Entry 8XVE (electron microscopy, 3.00 A resolution); this record covers chains A and R of the 6 polymer chains in the assembly.

== Chain A ==
Name: Isoform Gnas-2 of Guanine nucleotide-binding protein G(s) subunit alpha isoforms short
Source organism: Homo sapiens
Chain sequence (261 residues; numbered -7 to 384; 131 numbers in that range are skipped by the numbering (no residue carries them; nothing is unmodelled there); the number before each row is that of its first residue; numbers below 1 keep their minus sign (His-7 is residue -7)):
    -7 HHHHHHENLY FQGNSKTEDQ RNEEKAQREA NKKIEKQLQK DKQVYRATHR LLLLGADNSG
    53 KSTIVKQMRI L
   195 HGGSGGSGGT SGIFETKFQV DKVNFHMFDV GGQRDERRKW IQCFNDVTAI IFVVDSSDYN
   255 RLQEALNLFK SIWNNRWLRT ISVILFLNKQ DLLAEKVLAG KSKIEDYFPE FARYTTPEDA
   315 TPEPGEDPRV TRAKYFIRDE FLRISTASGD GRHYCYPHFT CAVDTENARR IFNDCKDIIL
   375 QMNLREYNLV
Unresolved in the structure: -7 to 8, 195-205

== Chain R ==
Name: Exo-alpha-sialidase, Endothelin receptor type B
Source organism: Clostridium perfringens
Notes: EC 3.2.1.18
Reference sequence: chimeric construct of Q59310, P24530: residues -385 to 66 from Q59310 (Q59310_CLOPF) positions 243-694 (UniProt number = residue number + 628); residues 67-406 from P24530 positions 67-406 (same numbers)
Chain sequence (837 residues; each row starts with the number of its first residue; numbers below 1 keep their minus sign (Met-412 is residue -412)):
  -412 MKTIIALSYI FCLVFADYKD DDDAGRAVEG AVKTEPVDLF HPGFLNSSNY RIPALFKTKE
  -352 GTLIASIDAR RHGGADAPNN DIDTAVRRSE DGGKTWDEGQ IIMDYPDKSS VIDTTLIQDD
  -292 ETGRIFLLVT HFPSKYGFWN AGLGSGFKNI DGKEYLCLYD SSGKEFTVRE NVVYDKDSNK
  -232 TEYTTNALGD LFKNGTKIDN INSSTAPLKA KGTSYINLVY SDDDGKTWSE PQNINFQVKK
  -172 DWMKFLGIAP GRGIQIKNGE HKGRIVVPVY YTNEKGKQSS AVIYSDDSGK NWTIGESPND
  -112 NRKLENGKII NSKTLSDDAP QLTECQVVEM PNGQLKLFMR NLSGYLNIAT SFDGGATWDE
   -52 TVEKDTNVLE PYCQLSVINY SQKVDGKDAV IFSNPNARSR SNGTVRIGLI NQVGTYENGE
     8 PKYEFDWKYN KLVKPGYYAY SCLTELSNGN IGLLYEGTPS EEMSYIEMNL KYLESGANKA
    68 PAEVPKGDRT AGSPPRTISP PPCQGPIEIK ETFKYINTVV SCLVFVLGII GNSTLLRIIY
   128 KNKCMRNGPN ILIASLALGD LLHIVIDIPI NVYKLLAEDW PFGAEMCKLV PFIQKASVGI
   188 TVLSLCALSI DRYRAVASWS RIKGIGVPKW TAVEIVLIWV VSVVLAVPEA IGFDIITMDY
   248 KGSYLRICLL HPVQKTAFMQ FYKTAKDWWL FSFYFCLPLA ITAFFYTLMT CEMLRKKSGM
   308 QIALNDHLKQ RREVAKTVFC LVLVFALCWL PLHLSRILKL TLYNQNDPNR CELLSFLLVL
   368 DYIGINMASL NSCINPIALY LVSKRFKNCF KSCLCCWCQL EVLFQGPHHH HHHHHHH
Unresolved in the structure: -412 to 85, 305-310, 400-424
Cystine bridges: Cys90-Cys358, Cys174-Cys255
Sequence notes: initiating methionine (-412); expression tag (-411 to -386, 407-424); conflict Ser-235 (Gly393 in Q59310)
Swiss-Prot annotation at these positions:
  - modified residue: Ser305 (Phosphoserine)
  - lipidation (S-palmitoyl cysteine): Cys402, Cys403, Cys405
Reported in the primary citation:
  - mutagenesis - H150Y, V177F: decreased signaling in response to zibotentan
  - mutagenesis - W167A, F169A: decreased signaling

== How chain A and chain R interact ==
Residue-residue contacts - 46 pairs, chain A then chain R:
  His41(A) - Trp206(R)
  His41(A) - Ser207(R)
  Val217(A) - Trp206(R)  hydrophobic
  Asp313(A) - Asn312(R)
  Tyr348(A) - His314(R)
  Tyr350(A) - His314(R)
  Phe366(A) - Trp206(R)  hydrophobic
  Lys370(A) - Val203(R)
  Lys370(A) - Trp206(R)
  Lys370(A) - Glu299(R)  salt bridge
  Asp371(A) - Lys304(R)
  Asp371(A) - Arg318(R)  salt bridge
  Ile373(A) - Trp206(R)  hydrophobic
  Ile373(A) - Ser207(R)
  Leu374(A) - Arg318(R)
  Gln375(A) - His314(R)  hydrogen bond
  Gln375(A) - Gln317(R)
  Met376(A) - Ile209(R)
  Asn377(A) - Ala202(R)  hydrogen bond (side chain-backbone)
  Asn377(A) - Ser205(R)
  Asn377(A) - Arg208(R)
  Asn377(A) - Ile209(R)
  Leu378(A) - Val203(R)  hydrophobic
  Arg379(A) - Arg392(R)  hydrogen bond (backbone-side chain)
  Glu380(A) - Pro136(R)
  Glu380(A) - Ile209(R)
  Glu380(A) - Lys210(R)
  Glu380(A) - Arg392(R)  salt bridge
  Tyr381(A) - Pro136(R)  hydrophobic
  Tyr381(A) - Asp198(R)  hydrogen bond
  Tyr381(A) - Arg199(R)
  Tyr381(A) - Ala202(R)  hydrophobic
  Asn382(A) - Asn137(R)
  Asn382(A) - Leu386(R)
  Asn382(A) - Val389(R)
  Asn382(A) - Ser390(R)  hydrogen bond (backbone-side chain)
  Asn382(A) - Arg392(R)  hydrogen bond
  Leu383(A) - Arg199(R)
  Leu383(A) - Met296(R)  hydrophobic
  Leu383(A) - Val321(R)
  Leu383(A) - Val325(R)  hydrophobic
  Leu383(A) - Val389(R)
  Val384(A) - Val321(R)
  Val384(A) - Val389(R)
  Val384(A) - Ser390(R)
  Val384(A) - Lys391(R)
Interface residues without a listed pair, chain A (26 interface residues in all): Arg38, Arg332, Leu336, Cys349, Pro351, Asn367
Interface residues without a listed pair, chain R (31 interface residues in all): Asn134, Ala204, Met300, Leu311, Phe393

== In short ==
Chain A and chain R form an interface of 26 and 31 residues respectively; the contacts include 6 hydrogen
bonds and 3 salt bridges. Polar contacts include Lys370(A)-Glu299(R), Asp371(A)-Arg318(R) and
Glu380(A)-Arg392(R). The paper reports that H150Y and V177F of chain R reduce signaling in response to
zibotentan; W167A and F169A of chain R reduce signaling.
Chain A is Isoform Gnas-2 of Guanine nucleotide-binding protein G(s) subunit alpha isoforms short (Homo
sapiens) and chain R is Exo-alpha-sialidase, Endothelin receptor type B (Clostridium perfringens); the
structure, Cryo-EM structure of ETBR bound with BQ3020, was determined by electron microscopy together with
8XVH and 8XVI from the same study.
